Entry 3EWA (X-ray diffraction, 2.00 A resolution); this record covers chain A.

Chain A:
Name: DNA repair and recombination protein radA
From: Methanococcus maripaludis
UniProt: Q977P5 (RADA_METMP); numbering as in UniProt (aligned over 1-322)
Sequence (322 residues; each row starts with the number of its first residue):
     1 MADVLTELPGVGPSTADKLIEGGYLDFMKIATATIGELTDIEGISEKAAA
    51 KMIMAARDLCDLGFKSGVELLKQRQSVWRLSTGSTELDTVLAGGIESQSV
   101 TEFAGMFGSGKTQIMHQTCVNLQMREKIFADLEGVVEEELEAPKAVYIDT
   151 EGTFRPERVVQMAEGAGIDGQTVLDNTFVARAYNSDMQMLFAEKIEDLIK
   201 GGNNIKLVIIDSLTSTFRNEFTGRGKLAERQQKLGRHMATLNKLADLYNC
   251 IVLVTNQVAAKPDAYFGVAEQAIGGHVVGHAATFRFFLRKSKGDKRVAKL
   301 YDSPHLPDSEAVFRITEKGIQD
Not modelled in the structure: 1, 262-268
Differences from the reference sequence: engineered mutation Met124 (Ile in Q977P5)
Metal / ion sites: Mg2+ site 1: Gln98, Asp246; Mg2+ site 2: Thr112 (together with AMP-PNP)
Residues lining bound ligands: AMP-PNP (ANP; phosphoaminophosphonic acid-adenylate ester): Met106, Phe107, Gly108, Ser109, Gly110, Lys111, Thr112, Gln113, Glu151, Arg158, Gln161, Arg296, Ile315, Thr316, Glu317
Reported in the primary citation:
  - conformationally variable residues (order/disorder transition): Pro262 to Val268, Gly275 to Ala282
  - interface residues: Lys318
  - binding site for AMP-PNP: His280

Summary:
Chain A binds AMP-PNP. Gln98 and Asp246 form the Mg2+ site 1. From the paper: a binding site for AMP-PNP at
His280; the interface residue Lys318.
Chain A is DNA repair and recombination protein radA (Methanococcus maripaludis); the structure, RADA
recombinase from METHANOCOCCUS MARIPALUDIS in complex with AMPPNP and ammonium ions, was determined by X-ray
diffraction together with 3ETL and 3EW9 from the same study.
